PDB entry 1P3I | X-ray diffraction, 2.30 A resolution | chains A and B of the 10 polymer chains in the assembly

Chain A:
Protein: Histone H3
From: Xenopus laevis
UniProtKB: Q7ZT64 (Q7ZT64_9ZZZZ); residues 401-535 here correspond to UniProt positions 2-136 (UniProt number = residue number - 399)
Amino-acid sequence (135 residues; numbered 401 to 535; the number before each row is that of its first residue):
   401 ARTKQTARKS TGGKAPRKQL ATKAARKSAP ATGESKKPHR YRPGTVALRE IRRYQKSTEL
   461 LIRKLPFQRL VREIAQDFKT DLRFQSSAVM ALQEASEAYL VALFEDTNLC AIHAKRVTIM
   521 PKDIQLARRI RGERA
Disordered / not traced: 401-437
Differences from the reference sequence: conflict Glu434 (Gly35 in Q7ZT64), Ser435 (Val36 in Q7ZT64), Ala502 (Gly103 in Q7ZT64)
From the paper describing this entry:
  - contacts within the chain: Arg516-Asp523 (salt bridge)
  - binding site for Palindromic 146bp Human Alpha-Satellite DNA fragment: Met520, Lys522

Chain B:
Protein: Histone H4
From: Xenopus laevis
UniProtKB: P62799 (H4_XENLA); aligned to UniProt positions 1-102 over residues 1-102
Amino-acid sequence (102 residues; each row starts with the number of its first residue):
     1 SGRGKGGKGL GKGGAKRHRK VLRDNIQGIT KPAIRRLARR GGVKHISGLI YEETRGVLKV
    61 FLENVIRDAV TYTEHAKRKT VTAMDVVYAL KRQGRTLYGF GG
Disordered / not traced: 1-23
Differences from the reference sequence: conflict His45 (Arg46 in P62799)

How chain A and chain B interact:
Residue-residue contacts - 102 pairs, chain A then chain B:
  Gly444(A) with Lys44(B)
  Ala447(A) with Arg39(B); Lys44(B)
  Leu448(A) with Lys44(B)
  Glu450(A) with Arg35(B); Arg39(B), salt bridge
  Ile451(A) with Arg39(B); Gly42(B); Val43(B); Lys44(B)
  Tyr454(A) with Arg36(B); Arg39(B); Arg40(B), hydrogen bond (backbone-side chain)
  Gln455(A) with Arg39(B); Arg40(B), hydrogen bond (side chain-backbone); Gly42(B)
  Ser457(A) with Arg40(B), hydrogen bond (backbone-side chain)
  Thr458(A) with Arg40(B)
  Glu459(A) with Arg40(B), salt bridge
  Leu461(A) with Ala33(B); Arg36(B), hydrogen bond (backbone-side chain); Leu37(B); Arg40(B)
  Ile462(A) with Ile29(B), hydrophobic
  Arg463(A) with Thr30(B), hydrogen bond
  Pro466(A) with Gly28(B)
  Phe467(A) with Leu62(B), hydrophobic
  Arg469(A) with Asn25(B), hydrogen bond
  Leu470(A) with Ile26(B), hydrophobic; Ile29(B), hydrophobic; Leu62(B), hydrophobic
  Val471(A) with Ile66(B)
  Glu473(A) with Asp24(B); Asn25(B), hydrogen bond
  Ile474(A) with Leu62(B), hydrophobic; Glu63(B); Ile66(B), hydrophobic
  Ala475(A) with Ile66(B), hydrophobic
  Phe478(A) with Glu63(B); Arg67(B)
  Lys479(A) with Val70(B); Glu74(B); Arg78(B), hydrogen bond (side chain-backbone)
  Asp481(A) with Lys79(B), salt bridge
  Leu482(A) with Val70(B), hydrophobic; Lys79(B)
  Arg483(A) with Lys79(B), hydrogen bond (backbone-backbone); Thr80(B); Val81(B), hydrogen bond (backbone-backbone)
  Phe484(A) with Val81(B), hydrophobic
  Gln485(A) with Thr80(B); Val81(B), hydrogen bond (backbone-backbone); Thr82(B); Ala83(B), hydrogen bond (side chain-backbone)
  Ser487(A) with Ala83(B); Phe100(B)
  Ala488(A) with Val81(B); Thr82(B); Ala83(B); Val86(B)
  Met490(A) with Phe100(B), hydrophobic
  Ala491(A) with Val86(B), hydrophobic; Leu97(B); Phe100(B)
  Leu492(A) with Val65(B), hydrophobic; Val86(B), hydrophobic
  Glu494(A) with Phe100(B)
  Ala495(A) with Leu90(B), hydrophobic
  Ser496(A) with Leu58(B); Phe61(B); Leu62(B)
  Glu497(A) with Leu37(B)
  Tyr499(A) with Val57(B); Phe61(B), hydrophobic; Arg95(B)
  Leu500(A) with Leu37(B), hydrophobic
  Val501(A) with Leu37(B); Arg40(B); Gly41(B)
  Leu503(A) with Val57(B), hydrophobic
  Phe504(A) with Ile34(B), hydrophobic; Leu37(B); Ala38(B); Val43(B); Thr54(B)
  Glu505(A) with Gly41(B)
  Asn508(A) with Gly42(B), hydrogen bond (side chain-backbone); Val43(B)
  Val517(A) with His45(B)
  Thr518(A) with His45(B); Ser47(B)
  Ile519(A) with Val43(B), hydrophobic; His45(B), hydrogen bond (backbone-backbone); Ser47(B), hydrogen bond (backbone-backbone); Ile50(B)
  Met520(A) with Ile50(B)
  Pro521(A) with Leu49(B), hydrophobic; Ile50(B); Glu53(B)
  Ile524(A) with Ile50(B), hydrophobic
  Gln525(A) with Glu53(B), hydrogen bond
  Arg528(A) with Val57(B)
Also at the interface, not in a pair above, chain A (54 interface residues in all): Ala498, Arg534
Also at the interface, not in a pair above, chain B (48 interface residues in all): Ile46, Val60, Thr73

Overview:
The interface between chain A and chain B involves 54 residues on one side and 48 on the other, with 16
hydrogen bonds and 3 salt bridges. Among the polar pairs are Glu450(A)-Arg39(B), Glu459(A)-Arg40(B) and
Asp481(A)-Lys79(B). The paper reports a binding site for Palindromic 146bp Human Alpha-Satellite DNA fragment
at Met520(A) and Lys522(A); contacts within the chain involving Arg516(A) and Asp523(A).
Chain A is Histone H3 and chain B is Histone H4, both from Xenopus laevis; the structure, Crystallographic
Studies of Nucleosome Core Particles containing Histone 'Sin' Mutants, was determined by X-ray diffraction
(same publication as 1P34, 1P3A, 1P3B, 1P3F, 1P3G, 1P3K and 4 further entries).
